Entry 4GU0 (X-ray diffraction, 3.10 A resolution); this record covers chains A and C of the 3 polymer chains in the assembly.

Chain A (and C):
Name: Lysine-specific histone demethylase 1B
Organism: Homo sapiens
Notes: EC 1.-.-.-; chain C of this document is another copy of the same molecule, construct and numbering; everything in this record applies to it too
Reference sequence: Q8NB78 (KDM1B_HUMAN); residue numbers follow UniProt; this construct covers 51-822
Amino-acid sequence (776 residues; numbered 47 to 822; the number before each row is that of its first residue):
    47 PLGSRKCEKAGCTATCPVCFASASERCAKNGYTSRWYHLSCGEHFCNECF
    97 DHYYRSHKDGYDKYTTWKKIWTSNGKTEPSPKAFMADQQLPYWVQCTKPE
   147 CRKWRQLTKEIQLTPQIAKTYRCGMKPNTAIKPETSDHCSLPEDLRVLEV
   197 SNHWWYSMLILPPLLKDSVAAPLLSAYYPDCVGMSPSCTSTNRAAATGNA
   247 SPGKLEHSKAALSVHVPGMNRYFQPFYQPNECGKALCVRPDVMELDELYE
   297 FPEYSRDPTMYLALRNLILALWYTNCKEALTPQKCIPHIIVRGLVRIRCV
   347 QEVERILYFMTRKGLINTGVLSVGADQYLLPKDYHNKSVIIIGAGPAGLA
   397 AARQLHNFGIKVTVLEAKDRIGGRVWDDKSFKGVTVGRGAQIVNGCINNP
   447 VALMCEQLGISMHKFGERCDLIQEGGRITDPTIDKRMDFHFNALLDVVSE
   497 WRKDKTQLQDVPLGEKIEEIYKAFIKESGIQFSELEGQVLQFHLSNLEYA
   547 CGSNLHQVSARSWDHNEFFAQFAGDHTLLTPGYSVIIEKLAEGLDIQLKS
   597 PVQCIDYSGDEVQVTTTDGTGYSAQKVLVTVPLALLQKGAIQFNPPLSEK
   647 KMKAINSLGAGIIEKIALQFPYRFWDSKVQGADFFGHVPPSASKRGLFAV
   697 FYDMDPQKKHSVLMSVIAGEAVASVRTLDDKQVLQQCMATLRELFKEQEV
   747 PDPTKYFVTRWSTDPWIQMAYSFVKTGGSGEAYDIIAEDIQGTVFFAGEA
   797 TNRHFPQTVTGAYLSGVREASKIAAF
Disordered / not traced: 236-263 (chain C: 47, 172-182, 236-263)
Construct notes: expression tag (47-50)
Metal / ion sites: Zn2+ site 1: C53, C58, H84, H90; Zn2+ site 2: C65, C73, C92, C95; Zn2+ site 3: C142, C147, C169, C185
Small-molecule neighbours: FAD (flavin-adenine dinucleotide): I388, G389, A390, G391, P392, A393, L411, E412, A413, K414, G418, G419, R420, V421, R434, G435, A436, Q437, I438, N440, Y579, S596, P597, V598, T626, V627, P628, L631, I637, I659, K661, W757, W762, I763, M765, A766, Y767, G794, E795, Q803, T804, V805, A808
UniProt features mapped onto this chain:
  - zinc finger: D133 to V193 (CW-type)
  - region: Y273 to D292 (GLYR1-binding), I438 to L467 (Histone H3-binding), F487 to R498 (Histone H3-binding), F538 to H572 (Histone H3-binding), F564 to A566 (GLYR1-binding), N798 to R814 (GLYR1-binding)
  - binding site (Zn(2+)): C53, C58, C65, C73, H84, H90, C92, C95, C142, C147, C169, C185
  - binding site (FAD): K383 to V439, V598, E795, Q803 to V805
  - modified residue: S247 (Phosphoserine)
From the paper describing this entry:
  - catalytic residues: K661 (citing earlier work)
  - mutagenesis - E563A: abolished catalytic activity on H3K4me2

How chain A and chain C interact:
Contacting residue pairs (37):
  T123(A) with K481(C)
  E124(A) with P477(C)
  S203(A) with I526(C)
  L207(A) with T478(C)
  C227(A) with K481(C)
  N276(A) with C278(C), hydrogen bond (backbone-side chain)
  C278(A) with C278(C), hydrogen bond
  D287(A) with F485(C)
  L291(A) with E496(C)
  Y295(A) with V493(C)
  P298(A) with E523(C); S524(C)
  E299(A) with S524(C)
  S301(A) with F485(C); H486(C), hydrogen bond (backbone-side chain)
  R302(A) with R482(C); I526(C); F528(C)
  D303(A) with R482(C), salt bridge
  P304(A) with F485(C), hydrophobic
  T478(A) with L207(C)
  R482(A) with R302(C); D303(C)
  F485(A) with D287(C)
  D492(A) with L291(C)
  V493(A) with Y295(C)
  E496(A) with L291(C)
  D500(A) with E777(C); R799(C), salt bridge
  F520(A) with P298(C); S301(C)
  S524(A) with P298(C)
  I526(A) with S301(C); R302(C)
  Q527(A) with R302(C)
  E777(A) with D500(C)
  R799(A) with D500(C), salt bridge
Also at the interface, not in a pair above, chain A (41 interface residues in all): K122, W200, I206, D226, V288, M289, L294, Y300, K481, H486, K499, F528
Also at the interface, not in a pair above, chain C (33 interface residues in all): T123, I206, C227, N276, P304, A489, D492, F520, F564

Summary:
41 residues of chain A face 33 of chain C across their interface; the contacts include 3 hydrogen bonds and 3
salt bridges. Polar pairs include D303(A)-R482(C), D500(A)-R799(C) and N276(A)-C278(C). Bound to chain A:
flavin-adenine dinucleotide. From the paper: the catalytic residue K661(A); E563A of chain A abolishes
catalytic activity on H3K4me2.
Chain A and chain C are both Lysine-specific histone demethylase 1B (Homo sapiens); the structure, Crystal
structure of LSD2 with H3, was determined by X-ray diffraction together with 4HSU from the same study.
